PDB entry 6M4H | electron microscopy, 3.90 A resolution | chains J and A of the 10 polymer chains in the assembly

# Chain J
Molecule: 147-nt DNA strand
Organism: Homo sapiens
Sequence (147 nucleotides; row label = number of the first residue in the row):
     1 ATCGAGAATC CCGGTGCCGA GGCCGCTCAA TTGGTCGTAG ACAGCTCTAG CACCGCTTAA
    61 ACGCACGTAC GCGCTGTCCC CCGCGTTTTA ACCGCCAAGG GGATTACTCC CTAGTCTCCA
   121 GGCACGTGTC AGATATATAC ATCCGAT
Unresolved in the structure: 1-22, 126-147

# Chain A
Protein: Histone H3.1
Organism: Homo sapiens
UniProtKB: P68431 (H31_HUMAN); residues 0-135 here correspond to UniProt positions 1-136 (UniProt number = residue number + 1)
Chain sequence (136 residues; numbered 0 to 135; the number before each row is that of its first residue; numbering starts at 0):
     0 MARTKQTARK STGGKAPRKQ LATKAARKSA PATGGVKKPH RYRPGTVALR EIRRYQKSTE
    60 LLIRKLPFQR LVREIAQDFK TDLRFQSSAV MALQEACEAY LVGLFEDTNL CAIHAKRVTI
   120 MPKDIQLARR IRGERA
Unresolved in the structure: 0-59, 134-135
Swiss-Prot annotation at these positions:
  - modified residue: Arg-2 (Asymmetric dimethylarginine), Thr-3 (Phosphothreonine), Lys-4 (Allysine), Gln-5 (5-glutamyl dopamine), Thr-6 (Phosphothreonine), Arg-8 (Citrulline), Lys-9 (N6,N6,N6-trimethyllysine), Ser-10 (ADP-ribosylserine), Thr-11 (Phosphothreonine), Lys-14 (N6-(2-hydroxyisobutyryl)lysine), Arg-17 (Asymmetric dimethylarginine), Lys-18 (N6-(2-hydroxyisobutyryl)lysine), Lys-23 (N6-(2-hydroxyisobutyryl)lysine), Arg-26 (Citrulline), Lys-27 (N6,N6,N6-trimethyllysine), Ser-28 (ADP-ribosylserine), Lys-36 (N6,N6,N6-trimethyllysine), Lys-37 (N6-methyllysine), Tyr-41 (Phosphotyrosine), Lys-56 (N6,N6,N6-trimethyllysine) and 8 more in UniProt
  - lipidation: Lys-18 (N6-decanoyllysine)
What the authors report for this chain:
  - conformationally variable residues (order/disorder transition): Ala-1 to Glu-59

# How chain J and chain A interact
Pairs across the interface (13; chain J residue first):
  DG50(J) / Phe-84(A)  sugar contact
  DG50(J) / Gln-85(A)  phosphate contact
  DG50(J) / Ser-86(A)  phosphate contact
  DC51(J) / Arg-72(A)  salt bridge to the phosphate
  DC51(J) / Arg-83(A)  phosphate contact
  DC51(J) / Phe-84(A)  hydrogen bond to the phosphate
  DA60(J) / Arg-63(A)  salt bridge to the phosphate
  DA61(J) / Arg-63(A)  salt bridge to the phosphate
  DG71(J) / Arg-116(A)  sugar contact
  DG71(J) / Val-117(A)  hydrogen bond to the phosphate
  DG71(J) / Thr-118(A)  hydrogen bond to the phosphate
  DG71(J) / Met-120(A)  phosphate contact
  DC72(J) / Met-120(A)  phosphate contact
Also at the interface, not in a pair above, chain J (7 interface residues in all): DC70
Also at the interface, not in a pair above, chain A (11 interface residues in all): Gln-68

# In short
Chain J and chain A form an interface of 7 and 11 residues respectively; the contacts include 3 hydrogen bonds
and 3 salt bridges. Polar contacts include DC51(J)/Phe-84(A), DG71(J)/Val-117(A) and DG71(J)/Thr-118(A). The
paper reports conformational variability at Ala-1(A).
Here chain J is a 147-nt DNA strand and chain A is Histone H3.1, both from Homo sapiens. Entry 6M4H
(Structural mechanism of nucleosome dynamics governed by human histone variants H2A.B and H2A.Z.2.2) was
determined by electron microscopy (same publication as 6M4G).
